Entry 2Q2M (X-ray diffraction, 2.10 A resolution); this record covers chain A.

== Chain A ==
Protein: Beta-lactoglobulin
Source organism: Bos taurus
UniProtKB: P02754 (LACB_BOVIN); residues 1-162 here correspond to UniProt positions 17-178 (UniProt number = residue number + 16)
Sequence (162 residues; row label = number of the first residue in the row):
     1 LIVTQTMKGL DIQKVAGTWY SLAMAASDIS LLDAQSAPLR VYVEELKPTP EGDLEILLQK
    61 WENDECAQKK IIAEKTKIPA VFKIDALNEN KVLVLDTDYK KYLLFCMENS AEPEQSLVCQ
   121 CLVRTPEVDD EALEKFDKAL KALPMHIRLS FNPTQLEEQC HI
Not modelled in the structure: 153-162
Sequence notes: variant D64 (Gly80 in P02754), V118 (Ala134 in P02754)
Disulfides: C106-C119

== In short ==
Chain A is Beta-lactoglobulin (Bos taurus); the structure, Beta-lactoglobulin (native), was determined by
X-ray diffraction (same publication as 2Q2P and 2Q39).
